PDB entry 4ZRJ | X-ray diffraction, 2.30 A resolution | chains A and B

[Chain A]
Protein: Merlin
Source organism: Homo sapiens
Notes: fragment: FERM domain
UniProt: P35240 (MERL_HUMAN); residues 1-320 here = UniProt positions 1-320
Chain sequence (320 residues; row label = number of the first residue in the row):
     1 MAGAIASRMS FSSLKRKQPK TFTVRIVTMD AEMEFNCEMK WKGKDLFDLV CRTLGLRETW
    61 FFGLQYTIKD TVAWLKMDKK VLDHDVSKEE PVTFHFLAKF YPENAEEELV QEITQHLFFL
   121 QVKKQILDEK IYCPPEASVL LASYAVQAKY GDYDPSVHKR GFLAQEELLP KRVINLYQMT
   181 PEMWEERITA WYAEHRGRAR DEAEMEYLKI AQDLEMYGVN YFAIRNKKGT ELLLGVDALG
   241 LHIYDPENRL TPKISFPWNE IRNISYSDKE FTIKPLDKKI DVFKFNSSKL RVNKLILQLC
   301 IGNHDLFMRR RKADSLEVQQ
Unresolved in the structure: 1-18
Curated features (UniProtKB/Swiss-Prot):
  - modified residue: Ser-13 (Phosphoserine)
Reported in the primary citation:
  - disease-associated variants - Q178DEL: decreased binding to Lats1/2 (proposed by the authors, not directly observed)

[Chain B]
Protein: Merlin
Source organism: Homo sapiens
Notes: fragment: C terminal domain
UniProt: P35240 (MERL_HUMAN); numbering as in UniProt (aligned over 506-595)
Chain sequence (90 residues; each row starts with the number of its first residue):
   506 SFDFKDTDMK RLDMEIEKEK VEYMEKSKHL QEQLNELKTE IEALKLKERE TALDILHNEN
   566 SDRGGSSKHN TIKKLTLQSW KSRVAFFEEL
Unresolved in the structure: 506-511, 565-571
Differences from the reference sequence: engineered mutation Asp-518 (Ser in P35240), Trp-585 (Ala in P35240)
Reported in the primary citation:
  - contacts within the chain: Lys-533/Glu-537 (salt bridge), Glu-547/Lys-550 (salt bridge)
  - mutagenesis - A585W: abolished binding to EBP50-CT
  - mutagenesis - A585W: increased stability
  - mutagenesis - A585W: abolished binding to Lats1-FBD
  - mutagenesis - A585W: abolished binding to AMOT-CC
  - mutagenesis - S518D: unchanged stability
  - mutagenesis - S518D: decreased binding to AMOT-CC
  - disease-associated variants - M514V: decreased binding to Lats1
  - disease-associated variants - L517P, L535P, Q538P: abolished binding to Lats1
  - mutagenesis - S518D (Kd of 4 uM): unchanged binding to Merlin (chain A)
  - mutagenesis - S518D: unchanged binding to EBP50-CT
  - mutagenesis - S518D: unchanged binding to Lats1-FBD
  - mutagenesis - S518D: abolished binding to Lats1
  - disease-associated variants - L517P, L535P, Q538P: unchanged localization

[Chain A / chain B interface]
Pairs across the interface (76):
  Tyr-132(A) with Leu-558(B), hydrophobic; Asp-559(B), hydrogen bond; His-562(B)
  Pro-134(A) with His-562(B)
  Glu-136(A) with Leu-539(B); Leu-542(B); Lys-543(B)
  Ala-137(A) with Leu-539(B)
  Val-139(A) with Leu-542(B), hydrophobic
  Leu-140(A) with Leu-535(B), hydrophobic
  Arg-172(A) with Thr-556(B); Asp-559(B)
  Asn-175(A) with Leu-551(B); Arg-554(B), hydrogen bond (backbone-side chain)
  Leu-176(A) with Lys-550(B); Leu-551(B), hydrogen bond (backbone-backbone); Arg-554(B); Glu-555(B); Asp-559(B)
  Tyr-177(A) with Ile-546(B); Leu-549(B); Lys-550(B)
  Gln-178(A) with Leu-549(B), hydrogen bond (backbone-backbone); Leu-551(B)
  Met-179(A) with Leu-549(B), hydrophobic
  Met-183(A) with Leu-549(B), hydrophobic
  Arg-187(A) with Leu-542(B); Glu-545(B), salt bridge
  Trp-191(A) with Gln-538(B), hydrogen bond; Leu-539(B), hydrophobic; Leu-542(B), hydrophobic
  Glu-194(A) with His-534(B), salt bridge; Gln-538(B), hydrogen bond
  Gln-212(A) with Lys-573(B)
  Asp-213(A) with Lys-573(B)
  Leu-214(A) with Lys-573(B), hydrogen bond (backbone-side chain)
  Glu-215(A) with His-562(B); Lys-573(B)
  Tyr-217(A) with Lys-573(B), hydrogen bond (backbone-side chain)
  Asn-226(A) with Phe-592(B), hydrogen bond (side chain-backbone); Glu-593(B); Leu-595(B), hydrogen bond (side chain-backbone)
  Lys-227(A) with Glu-593(B), hydrogen bond (backbone-side chain)
  Lys-228(A) with Glu-593(B); Glu-594(B), hydrogen bond (side chain-backbone); Leu-595(B), hydrogen bond (side chain-backbone)
  Thr-230(A) with Leu-595(B)
  Leu-232(A) with Phe-592(B), hydrophobic; Leu-595(B), hydrophobic
  Ile-243(A) with Phe-592(B), hydrophobic
  Leu-250(A) with Leu-558(B); His-562(B)
  Thr-251(A) with Thr-576(B)
  Pro-252(A) with Leu-580(B)
  Lys-253(A) with Leu-580(B)
  Ile-254(A) with Arg-588(B); Phe-591(B), hydrophobic; Phe-592(B), hydrophobic
  Ser-255(A) with Leu-580(B); Arg-588(B), hydrogen bond (backbone-side chain)
  Phe-256(A) with Trp-585(B), hydrophobic; Arg-588(B); Val-589(B), hydrophobic
  Pro-257(A) with Arg-588(B)
  Glu-260(A) with Thr-581(B); Trp-585(B); Arg-588(B), salt bridge
  Ile-273(A) with Trp-585(B)
  Pro-275(A) with Trp-585(B)
  Asp-281(A) with Trp-585(B), hydrogen bond (backbone-side chain)
  Val-282(A) with Val-589(B)
  Phe-283(A) with Trp-585(B), hydrophobic; Phe-592(B), hydrophobic
  Lys-284(A) with Phe-592(B); Glu-593(B)
  Phe-285(A) with Phe-592(B), hydrophobic
Also at the interface, not in a pair above, chain A (50 interface residues in all): Pro-135, Trp-184, Ile-224, Arg-225, Ile-261, Lys-274, Ile-280
Also at the interface, not in a pair above, chain B (31 interface residues in all): Glu-547, Leu-561
From the paper, about this interface:
  - interface residues, chain A: Val-139(A), Leu-140(A), Leu-176(A), Tyr-177(A), Met-179(A), Trp-184(A), Trp-191(A), Ile-224(A), Leu-232(A), Ile-243(A), Ile-254(A), Phe-256(A), Ile-261(A), Ile-273(A), Pro-275(A), Phe-283(A), Phe-285(A)
  - interface residues, chain B: Leu-535(B), Leu-539(B), Leu-542(B), Ile-546(B), Leu-549(B), Trp-585(B), Phe-592(B), Leu-595(B)

[Overview]
50 residues of chain A face 31 of chain B across their interface, with 15 hydrogen bonds and 3 salt bridges.
Polar contacts include Arg-187(A)/Glu-545(B), Glu-194(A)/His-534(B) and Glu-260(A)/Arg-588(B). The paper
reports that L517P, L535P and Q538P of chain B, among others, abolish binding to Lats1; interface residues
Val-139(A), Leu-140(A) and Leu-535(B) among others; 7 substitutions were tested in all.
Here chain A is Merlin and chain B is Merlin, both from Homo sapiens. Entry 4ZRJ (Structure of Merlin-FERM and
CTD) was determined by X-ray diffraction, deposited together with 4ZRI and 4ZRK.
